7L85 - chains C and R of the 24 polymer chains in the assembly; structure by electron microscopy, 2.90 A resolution.

# Chain C
Molecule: BG505 sosip-T33-31B
Source organism: Human immunodeficiency virus 1
Chain sequence (125 residues; numbered 1 to 125; the number before each row is that of its first residue):
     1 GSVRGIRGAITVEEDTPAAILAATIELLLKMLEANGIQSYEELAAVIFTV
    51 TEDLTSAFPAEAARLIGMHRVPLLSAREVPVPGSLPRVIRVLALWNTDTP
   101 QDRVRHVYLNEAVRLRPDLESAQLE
Not modelled in the structure: 119-125

# Chain R
Molecule: BG505 sosip-T33-31A
Source organism: Human immunodeficiency virus 1
Chain sequence (106 residues; each row starts with the number of its first residue):
     1 GGEEVVLITVPSALVAVKIAHALVEERLAACVNIVPGLTSIYREEGSVVS
    51 DHELLLLVKTTTDAFPKLKERVKELHPYEVPEIVALPIAEGNREYLDWLR
   101 ENTGLE
Not modelled in the structure: 105-106

# How chain C and chain R interact
Pairs across the interface (7):
  Glu13(C) - His52(R)
  Glu14(C) - His52(R)
  Ala18(C) - Thr39(R)
  Ala19(C) - Thr39(R)
  Glu26(C) - Val48(R)
  Glu26(C) - Val49(R)
  Glu26(C) - Ser50(R)  hydrogen bond (side chain-backbone)
Other interface residues (no listed pair), chain C (7 interface residues in all): Ala22, Ala23
Other interface residues (no listed pair), chain R (8 interface residues in all): Gly37, Ile41, Asp51

# In short
The interface between chain C and chain R involves 7 residues on one side and 8 on the other, with 1 hydrogen
bond. Its one hydrogen-bonded contact is Glu26(C)-Ser50(R).
Here chain C is BG505 sosip-T33-31B and chain R is BG505 sosip-T33-31A, both from Human immunodeficiency virus
1. Entry 7L85 (Designed tetrahedral nanoparticle T33-31 presenting BG505 SOSIP trimers) was determined by
electron microscopy together with 7L7T, 7L7U, 7L86, 7L87, 7L88, 7L89 and 15 further entries from the same
study.
